Entry 2HH5 (X-ray diffraction, 1.80 A resolution); this record covers chain B.

== Chain B ==
Name: Cathepsin S
From: Homo sapiens
Notes: EC 3.4.22.27
UniProtKB: P25774 (CATS_HUMAN); residues -2 to 217 here correspond to UniProt positions 112-331 (UniProt number = residue number + 114)
Chain sequence (220 residues; numbered -2 to 217; the number before each row is that of its first residue; numbers below 1 keep their minus sign (Asn-2 is residue -2)):
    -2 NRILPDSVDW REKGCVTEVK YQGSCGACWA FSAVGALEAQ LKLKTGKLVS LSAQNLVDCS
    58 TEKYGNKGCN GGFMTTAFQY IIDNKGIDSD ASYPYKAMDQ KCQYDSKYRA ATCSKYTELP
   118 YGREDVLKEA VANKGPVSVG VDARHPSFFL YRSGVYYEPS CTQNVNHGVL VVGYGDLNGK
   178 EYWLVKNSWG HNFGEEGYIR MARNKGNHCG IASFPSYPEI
Not modelled in the structure: -2 to 0
Disulfide bonds: Cys22-Cys66, Cys56-Cys99, Cys158-Cys206
Bound ions: Zn2+ site 1: Glu15, His188, Glu193 (shared with 1 residue of chain A); Zn2+ site 2: Cys25, His164 (together with GNQ, chloride ion); Zn2+ site 3: Asp139, His142
Small-molecule neighbours: GNQ (N-[(1R)-1-[(benzylsulfonyl)methyl]-2-{[(1S)-1-methyl-2-{[4-(trifluoromethoxy)phenyl]amino}ethyl]amino}-2-oxoethyl]morpholine-4-carboxamide): Gly23, Cys25, Trp26, Gly62, Lys64, Asn67, Gly68, Gly69, Phe70, Met71, Gly137, Ala140, Arg141, His142, Phe146, Val162, Asn163, His164, Gly165, Trp186, Phe211
Swiss-Prot annotation at these positions:
  - active site: Cys25, His164, Asn184

== In short ==
Ligands of chain B: compound GNQ. Glu15, His188 and Glu193 coordinate Zn2+ site 1. Cys25 and His164 form the
Zn2+ site 2. UniProt lists 3 active-site residues.
Chain B is Cathepsin S (Homo sapiens); the structure, Crystal Structure of Cathepsin S in complex with a Zinc
mediated non-covalent arylaminoethyl amide, was determined by X-ray diffraction together with 2HHN from the
same study.
